2DRR - chain A; structure by X-ray diffraction, 1.60 A resolution.

[Chain A]
Protein: Xylanase Y
Organism: Bacillus halodurans
Notes: EC 3.2.1.156
UniProt: Q9KB30 (Q9KB30_BACHD); residues 1-388 here = UniProt positions 1-388
Chain sequence (396 residues; row label = number of the first residue in the row):
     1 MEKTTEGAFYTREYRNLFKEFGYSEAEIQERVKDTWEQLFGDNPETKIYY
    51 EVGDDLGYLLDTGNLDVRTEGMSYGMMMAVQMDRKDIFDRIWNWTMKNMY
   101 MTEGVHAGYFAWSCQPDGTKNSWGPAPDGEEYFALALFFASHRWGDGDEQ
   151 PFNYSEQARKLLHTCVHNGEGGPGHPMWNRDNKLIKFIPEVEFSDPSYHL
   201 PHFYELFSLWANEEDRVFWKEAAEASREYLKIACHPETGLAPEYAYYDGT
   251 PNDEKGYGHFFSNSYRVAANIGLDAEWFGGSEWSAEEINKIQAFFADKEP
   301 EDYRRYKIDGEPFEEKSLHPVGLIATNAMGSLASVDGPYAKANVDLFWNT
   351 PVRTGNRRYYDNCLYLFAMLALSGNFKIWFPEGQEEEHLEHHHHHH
Disordered / not traced: 1-5, 382-396
Sequence notes: engineered mutation Glu-2 (Lys in Q9KB30), Asn-263 (Asp in Q9KB30); expression tag (389-396)
Swiss-Prot annotation at these positions:
  - active site: Glu-70 (Proton donor)
  - mutagenesis: Glu-70 (E70A: Activity is 0.01% of wild type), Asp-128 (D128A: Activity is 0.4% of wild type), Tyr-198 (Y198F: Has high levels of glycosynthase activity. Reduced hydrolase activity)
Bound ions: Ni2+: Glu-27, Glu-30

[In short]
Glu-27 and Glu-30 coordinate Ni2+. UniProt lists active-site residue Glu-70 and 3 mutagenesis sites.
Chain A is Xylanase Y (Bacillus halodurans); the structure, Crystal structure of reducing-end-xylose releasing
exo-oligoxylanase D263N mutant, was determined by X-ray diffraction (same publication as 3A3V, 2DRO, 2DRQ and
2DRS).
